6IZX - chain A; structure by X-ray diffraction, 2.43 A resolution.

[Chain A]
Name: Genome polyprotein
Source organism: Dengue virus 2
UniProt: C6L435 (C6L435_9FLAV); residues 251-896 here correspond to UniProt positions 2742-3387 (UniProt number = residue number + 2491)
Chain sequence (686 residues; row label = number of the first residue in the row):
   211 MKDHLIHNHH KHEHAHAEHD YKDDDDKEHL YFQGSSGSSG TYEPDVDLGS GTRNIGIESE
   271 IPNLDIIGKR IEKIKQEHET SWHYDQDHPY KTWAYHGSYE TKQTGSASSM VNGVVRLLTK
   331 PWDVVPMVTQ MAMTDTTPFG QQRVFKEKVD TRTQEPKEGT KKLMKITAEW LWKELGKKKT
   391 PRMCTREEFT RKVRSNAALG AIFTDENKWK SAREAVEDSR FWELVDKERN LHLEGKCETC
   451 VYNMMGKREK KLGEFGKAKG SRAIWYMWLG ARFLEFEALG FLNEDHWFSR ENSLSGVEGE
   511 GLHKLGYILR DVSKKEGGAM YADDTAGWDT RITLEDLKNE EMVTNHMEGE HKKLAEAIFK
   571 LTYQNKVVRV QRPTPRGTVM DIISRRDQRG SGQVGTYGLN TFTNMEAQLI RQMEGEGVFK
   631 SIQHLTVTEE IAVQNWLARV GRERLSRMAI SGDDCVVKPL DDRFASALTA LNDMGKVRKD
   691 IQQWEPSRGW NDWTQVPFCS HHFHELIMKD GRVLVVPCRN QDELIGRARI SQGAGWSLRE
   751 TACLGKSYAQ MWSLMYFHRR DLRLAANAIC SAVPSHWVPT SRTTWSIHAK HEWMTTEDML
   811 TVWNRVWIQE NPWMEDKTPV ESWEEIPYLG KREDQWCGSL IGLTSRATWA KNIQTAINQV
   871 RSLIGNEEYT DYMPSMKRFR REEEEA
Not modelled in the structure: 211-270, 413-417, 456-472, 602-603, 792-800, 846-847, 887-896
Construct notes: initiating methionine (211); expression tag (212-243)
Metal / ion sites: Zn2+ site 1: Glu438, His442, Cys447, Cys450; Zn2+ site 2 near Cys728 (its only coordinating residue here)
Ligand contacts:
  - 2-oxo-2H-1,3-benzoxathiol-5-yl acetate (B5C), molecule 1: Val507, Glu508, Gly509, Glu510, Gly511, Leu512, Leu515, Ser661, Cys709, His711
  - 2-oxo-2H-1,3-benzoxathiol-5-yl acetate (B5C), molecule 2: Gln760, Ser763, Arg773, Ala776, Asn777, Cys780, Glu807, Asp808, Met809, Trp833, Tyr882, Met883
From the paper describing this entry:
  - binding site for 2-oxo-2H-1,3-benzoxathiol-5-yl acetate: Val507, Glu510 to Gly511, Ser661, Cys709, Ser763, Arg773, Asn777, Cys780, Asp808, Met809, Trp833, Tyr882, Met883
  - conformationally variable residues (side-chain flip): Tyr607
  - mutagenesis - C780A, C780Q: unchanged binding to 2-oxo-2H-1,3-benzoxathiol-5-yl acetate
  - mutagenesis - C709A, C709Q (1.8-fold): decreased binding to 2-oxo-2H-1,3-benzoxathiol-5-yl acetate
  - mutagenesis - C709A, C709Q: abolished growth
  - mutagenesis - C780A, C780Q: unchanged growth

[Summary]
Chain A binds 2-oxo-2H-1,3-benzoxathiol-5-yl acetate. Glu438, His442, Cys447 and Cys450 form the Zn2+ site 1.
From the paper: a binding site for 2-oxo-2H-1,3-benzoxathiol-5-yl acetate at Val507, Glu510 and Ser661 among
others; C709A and C709Q reduce binding to 2-oxo-2H-1,3-benzoxathiol-5-yl acetate; 4 substitutions were tested
in all.
Chain A is Genome polyprotein (Dengue virus 2); the structure, The RNA-dependent RNA polymerase domain of
dengue 2 NS5, bound with RK-0404678, was determined by X-ray diffraction (same publication as 6IZY, 6IZZ and
6J00).
